PDB entry 7BST | electron microscopy, 4.37 A resolution (low resolution: residue-level contacts below are approximate; hydrogen-bond / salt-bridge calls are withheld) | chains B and D of the 7 polymer chains in the assembly

== Chain B ==
Name: Type I restriction enzyme R Protein
Organism: Escherichia coli
Notes: EC 3.1.21.3
Reference sequence: Q304R3 (Q304R3_ECOLX); residue numbers follow UniProt; this construct covers 1-1038
Amino-acid sequence (1038 residues; row label = number of the first residue in the row):
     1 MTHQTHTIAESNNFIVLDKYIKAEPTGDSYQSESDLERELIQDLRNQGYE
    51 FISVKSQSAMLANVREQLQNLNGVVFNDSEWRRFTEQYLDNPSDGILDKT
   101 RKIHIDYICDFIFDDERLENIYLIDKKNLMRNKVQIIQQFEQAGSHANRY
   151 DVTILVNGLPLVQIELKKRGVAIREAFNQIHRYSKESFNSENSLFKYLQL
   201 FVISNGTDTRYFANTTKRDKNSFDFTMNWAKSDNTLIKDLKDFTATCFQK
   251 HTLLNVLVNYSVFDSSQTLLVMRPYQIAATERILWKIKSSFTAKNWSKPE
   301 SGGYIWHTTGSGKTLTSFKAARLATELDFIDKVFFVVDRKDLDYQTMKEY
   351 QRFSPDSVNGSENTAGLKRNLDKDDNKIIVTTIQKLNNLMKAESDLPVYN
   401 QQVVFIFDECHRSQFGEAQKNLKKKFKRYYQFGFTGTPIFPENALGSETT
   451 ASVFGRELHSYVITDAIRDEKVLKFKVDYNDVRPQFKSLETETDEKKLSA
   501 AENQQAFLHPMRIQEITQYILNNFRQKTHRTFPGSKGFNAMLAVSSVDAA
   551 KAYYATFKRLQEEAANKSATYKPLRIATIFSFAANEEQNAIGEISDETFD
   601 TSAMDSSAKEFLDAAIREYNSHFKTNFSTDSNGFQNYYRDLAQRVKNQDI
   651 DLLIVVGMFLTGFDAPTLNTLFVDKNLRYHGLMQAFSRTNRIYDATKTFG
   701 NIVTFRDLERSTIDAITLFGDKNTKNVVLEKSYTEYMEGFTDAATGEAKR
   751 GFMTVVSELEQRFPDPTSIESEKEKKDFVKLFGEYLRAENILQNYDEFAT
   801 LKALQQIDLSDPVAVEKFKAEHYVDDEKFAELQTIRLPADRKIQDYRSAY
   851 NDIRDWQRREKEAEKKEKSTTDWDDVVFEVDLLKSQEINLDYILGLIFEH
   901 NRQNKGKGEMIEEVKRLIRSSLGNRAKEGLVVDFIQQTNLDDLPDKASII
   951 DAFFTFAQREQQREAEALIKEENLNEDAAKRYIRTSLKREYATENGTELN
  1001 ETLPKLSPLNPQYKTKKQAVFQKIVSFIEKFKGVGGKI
Unresolved in the structure: 1-29, 142-147, 182-190, 585-590, 863-869, 903-907, 1038

== Chain D ==
Name: Type I restriction enzyme EcoR124II M protein
Organism: Escherichia coli
Notes: EC 2.1.1.72
Reference sequence: P10484 (T1M1_ECOLX); residue numbers follow UniProt; this construct covers 1-520
Amino-acid sequence (520 residues; row label = number of the first residue in the row):
     1 MKMTSIQQRAELHRQIWQIANDVRGSVDGWDFKQYVLGALFYRFISENFS
    51 SYIEAGDDSICYAKLDDSVITDDIKDDAIKTKGYFIYPSQLFCNVAAKAN
   101 TNDRLNADLNSIFVAIESSAYGYPSEADIKGLFADFDTTSNRLGNTVKDK
   151 NARLAAVLKGVEGLKLGDFNEHQIDLFGDAYEFLISNYAANAGKSGGEFF
   201 TPQHVSKLIAQLAMHGQTHVNKIYDPAAGSGSLLLQAKKQFDNHIIEEGF
   251 FGQEINHTTYNLARMNMFLHNINYDKFDIKLGNTLTEPHFRDEKPFDAIV
   301 SNPPYSVKWIGSDDPTLINDERFAPAGVLAPKSKADFAFVLHALNYLSAK
   351 GRAAIVCFPGIFYRGGAEQKIRQYLVDNNYVETVISLAPNLFFGTTIAVN
   401 ILVLSKHKTDTNVQFIDASELFKKETNNNILTDAHIEQIMQVFASKEDVA
   451 HLAKSVAFETVVANDYNLSVSSYVEAKDNREIIDIAELNAELKTTVSKID
   501 QLRKDIDAIVAEIEGCEVQK
Unresolved in the structure: 1-9, 56-71, 168-173, 191-197, 511-520
Swiss-Prot annotation at these positions:
  - region: Glu481 to Val510 (C-terminal tail)
  - binding site (S-adenosyl-L-methionine): Glu198 to Gln203, Ser230 to Ser232, Glu254
  - mutagenesis: Asp135 to Thr146 (Little change in holoenzyme assembly, no DNA restriction), Ala476 to Val510 (Almost complete loss of holoenzyme assembly, no DNA restriction)

== How chain B and chain D interact ==
Pairs across the interface (49; chain B residue first):
  Asp43(B) with Lys350(D)
  Asn46(B) with Lys350(D); His407(D)
  Gln47(B) with Ala349(D); Lys406(D); His407(D)
  Gly48(B) with His407(D)
  Asn128(B) with Asp377(D); Glu459(D)
  Met130(B) with Asn378(D); Asn379(D); Lys408(D); Asp410(D)
  Asn132(B) with Lys408(D)
  Lys133(B) with Thr409(D)
  Gln249(B) with Ala349(D)
  Lys250(B) with Lys408(D)
  Glu281(B) with Ala324(D)
  Arg282(B) with Ala324(D)
  Trp285(B) with Ile318(D); Phe323(D); Ala324(D); Pro325(D); Ala326(D); Gly327(D)
  Lys288(B) with Lys370(D)
  Ser289(B) with Ile318(D)
  Thr292(B) with Val328(D); Lys370(D)
  Arg456(B) with Thr316(D); Asn319(D)
  Glu457(B) with Asn319(D)
  Leu458(B) with Asn319(D)
  Thr985(B) with Ile246(D)
  Glu994(B) with Leu91(D)
  Asn995(B) with Gln90(D)
  Gly996(B) with Leu91(D)
  Thr997(B) with Phe92(D); Asn273(D)
  Asn1000(B) with Tyr52(D); Leu91(D)
  Ser1007(B) with Tyr52(D); Ala55(D)
  Pro1008(B) with Ile53(D); Tyr84(D)
  Leu1009(B) with Ile53(D); Asp72(D)
  Lys1014(B) with Tyr84(D); Tyr87(D)
Also at the interface, not in a pair above, chain B (34 interface residues in all): Arg131, His251, Lys286, Ala293, Glu998
Also at the interface, not in a pair above, chain D (36 interface residues in all): His219, Ser312, Tyr380, Phe458

== Summary ==
The interface between chain B and chain D involves 34 residues on one side and 36 on the other. UniProt lists
10 S-adenosyl-L-methionine-binding residues and 12 mutagenesis sites on chain D.
Chain B is Type I restriction enzyme R Protein and chain D is Type I restriction enzyme EcoR124II M protein,
both from Escherichia coli; the structure, EcoR124I-Ocr in the Intermediate State, was determined by electron
microscopy, deposited together with 7BTO, 7BTP, 7BTQ and 7BTR.
